Entry 7C2B (X-ray diffraction, 1.79 A resolution); this record covers chains A and B of the 3 polymer chains in the assembly.

[Chain A]
Name: Ferredoxin-thioredoxin reductase catalytic chain, chloroplastic
Organism: Arabidopsis thaliana
Notes: EC 1.8.7.2
UniProtKB: Q9SJ89 (FTRC_ARATH); residues 1-115 here correspond to UniProt positions 32-146 (UniProt number = residue number + 31)
Sequence (115 residues; numbered 1 to 115; the number before each row is that of its first residue):
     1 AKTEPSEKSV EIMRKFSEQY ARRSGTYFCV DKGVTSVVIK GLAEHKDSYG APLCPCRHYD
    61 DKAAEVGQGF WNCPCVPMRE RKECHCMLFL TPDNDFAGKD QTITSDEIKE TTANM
Not modelled in the structure: 1-2, 115
Ion coordination: 4Fe-4S cluster Fe: C54, C73, C75, C84, C86
Residues lining bound ligands: 4Fe-4S cluster (SF4): V38, C54, P55, W71, C73, P74, C75, M78, E83, C84, H85, C86, L88, F89
Curated features (UniProtKB/Swiss-Prot):
  - active site: C56 (Nucleophile)
  - binding site ([4Fe-4S] cluster): C54, C73, C75, C84
  - site: H85 (Increases the nucleophilicity of the active site Cys)

[Chain B]
Name: Ferredoxin-thioredoxin reductase variable chain, chloroplastic
Organism: Arabidopsis thaliana
UniProtKB: Q8LBP6 (Q8LBP6_ARATH); residues 1-112 here correspond to UniProt positions 73-184 (UniProt number = residue number + 72)
Sequence (112 residues; row label = number of the first residue in the row):
     1 DIAVKSAASV DADADLSSST SLETEEDEKA KEKIGARVRV TVPLKVYHVV RVPEVELMGM
    61 EGFIKDYVVL WKGKKISANL PFKVQFVKEI EGRGPVKFFT HLKEDEFELI DP
Not modelled in the structure: 1-23, 112

[Interface between chain A and chain B]
Contacting residue pairs (32; chain A residue first):
  R57(A) with S77(B); N79(B)
  Y59(A) with S77(B)
  D61(A) with K74(B), salt bridge
  A64(A) with W71(B); K74(B); I76(B), hydrophobic
  E65(A) with I76(B); S77(B), hydrogen bond
  G67(A) with W71(B)
  Q68(A) with W71(B); I76(B)
  F70(A) with A78(B), hydrophobic; N79(B); L80(B)
  W71(A) with S77(B), hydrogen bond (side chain-backbone); A78(B); N79(B)
  V76(A) with H101(B)
  R79(A) with H48(B)
  E80(A) with V46(B); Y47(B), hydrogen bond (backbone-backbone); H48(B), salt bridge; T100(B); H101(B), salt bridge
  R81(A) with L44(B); Y47(B); L80(B); H101(B), hydrogen bond (side chain-backbone); L102(B); E106(B), salt bridge
  K82(A) with Y47(B)
Interface residues without a listed pair, chain A (17 interface residues in all): H58, A63, P77
Interface residues without a listed pair, chain B (18 interface residues in all): K45, V68, F99

[Summary]
17 residues of chain A and 18 residues of chain B are in contact, with 4 hydrogen bonds and 4 salt bridges.
Polar contacts include D61(A)-K74(B), E80(A)-H48(B) and E80(A)-H101(B). Ligands of chain A: 4Fe-4S cluster.
Here chain A is Ferredoxin-thioredoxin reductase catalytic chain, chloroplastic and chain B is
Ferredoxin-thioredoxin reductase variable chain, chloroplastic, both from Arabidopsis thaliana. Entry 7C2B
(Crystal structure of ferredoxin: thioredoxin reductase and thioredoxin f2 complex) was determined by X-ray
diffraction together with 7C3F and 7C65 from the same study.
